9CRS - chains I and J of the 9 polymer chains in the assembly; structure by electron microscopy, 2.90 A resolution.

# Chain I
Molecule: Kappa Fab_1F4 Light Chain
Source organism: Mus musculus
Sequence (213 residues; row label = number of the first residue in the row):
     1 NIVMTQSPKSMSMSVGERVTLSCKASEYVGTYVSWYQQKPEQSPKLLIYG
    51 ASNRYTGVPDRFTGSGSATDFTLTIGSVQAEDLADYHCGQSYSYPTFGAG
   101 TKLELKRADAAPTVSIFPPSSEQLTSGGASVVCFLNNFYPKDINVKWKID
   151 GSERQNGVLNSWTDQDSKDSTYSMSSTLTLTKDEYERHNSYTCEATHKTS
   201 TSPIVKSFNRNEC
Disordered / not traced: 106-213
Cystine bridges: Cys23-Cys88

# Chain J
Molecule: IgG2b Fab_1F4 Heavy Chain
Source organism: Mus musculus
Sequence (454 residues; numbered 1 to 454; the number before each row is that of its first residue):
     1 EVQLQQSGAELVKPGASVKLSCTASGFNIKDTYMYWVKQRPEQGLEWIGR
    51 IDPANGDTKYDPKFQGKATITTDTFSNTAYLQLSSLTSEDTAVYYCARKG
   101 LRWAMDYWGQGTSVTVSTAKTTPPSVYPLAPGCGDTTGSSVTLGCLVKGY
   151 FPESVTVTWNSGSLSSSVHTFPALLQSGLYTMSSSVTVPSSTWPSQTVTC
   201 SVAHPASSTTVDKKLEPSGPISTINPCPPCKECHKCPAPNLEGGPSVFIF
   251 PPNIKDVLMISLTPKVTCVVVDVSEDDPDVQISWFVNNVEVHTAQTQTHR
   301 EDYNSTIRVVSTLPIQHQDWMSGKEFKCKVNNKDLPSPIERTISKIKGLV
   351 RAPQVYILPPPAEQLSRKDVSLTCLVVGFNPGDISVEWTSNGHTEENYKD
   401 TAPVLDSDGSYFIYSKLNMKTSKWEKTDSFSCNVRHEGLKNYYLKKTISR
   451 SPGK
Disordered / not traced: 1, 118-454
Cystine bridges: Cys22-Cys96

# Interface between chain I and chain J
Contacting residue pairs (27):
  Tyr32(I) - Arg102(J)
  Tyr36(I) - Ala104(J)  hydrogen bond (side chain-backbone)
  Tyr36(I) - Met105(J)
  Tyr36(I) - Trp108(J)  hydrophobic
  Gln38(I) - Gln39(J)
  Ser43(I) - Gly109(J)
  Pro44(I) - Tyr95(J)
  Pro44(I) - Trp108(J)
  Leu46(I) - Ala104(J)
  Leu46(I) - Met105(J)
  Leu46(I) - Asp106(J)
  Tyr49(I) - Leu101(J)
  Tyr49(I) - Arg102(J)
  Tyr49(I) - Ala104(J)  hydrophobic
  Gly50(I) - Arg102(J)
  Tyr55(I) - Asp106(J)  hydrogen bond
  His87(I) - Leu45(J)
  Ser91(I) - Trp103(J)  hydrogen bond (side chain-backbone)
  Tyr94(I) - Trp47(J)  hydrophobic
  Tyr94(I) - Arg50(J)
  Tyr94(I) - Lys59(J)
  Pro95(I) - Trp47(J)
  Phe97(I) - Val37(J)  hydrophobic
  Phe97(I) - Leu45(J)
  Phe97(I) - Met105(J)  hydrophobic
  Gly98(I) - Gly44(J)
  Ala99(I) - Gly44(J)
Also at the interface, not in a pair above, chain I (19 interface residues in all): Thr31, Ser34, Asn53
Also at the interface, not in a pair above, chain J (20 interface residues in all): Tyr35, Gln43, Glu46, Tyr107

# In short
Chain I and chain J form an interface of 19 and 20 residues respectively, with 3 hydrogen bonds. Among the
polar pairs are Tyr36(I)-Ala104(J), Tyr55(I)-Asp106(J) and Ser91(I)-Trp103(J).
Here chain I is Kappa Fab_1F4 Light Chain and chain J is IgG2b Fab_1F4 Heavy Chain, both from Mus musculus.
Entry 9CRS (Native human GABAA receptor of beta2-alpha1-beta2-alpha1-gamma2 assembly) was determined by
electron microscopy, deposited together with 9CRV, 9CSB, 9CT0, 9CTJ, 9CTP, 9CTV and 6 further entries.
